Entry 4QZ7 (X-ray diffraction, 2.80 A resolution); this record covers chains O and P of the 28 polymer chains in the assembly.

# Chain O
Protein: Proteasome subunit alpha type-2
Organism: Saccharomyces cerevisiae
Notes: EC 3.4.25.1; engineered mutation(s): A50V
Reference sequence: P23639 (PSA2_YEAST); numbering as in UniProt (aligned over 1-250)
Chain sequence (250 residues; numbered 1 to 250; the number before each row is that of its first residue):
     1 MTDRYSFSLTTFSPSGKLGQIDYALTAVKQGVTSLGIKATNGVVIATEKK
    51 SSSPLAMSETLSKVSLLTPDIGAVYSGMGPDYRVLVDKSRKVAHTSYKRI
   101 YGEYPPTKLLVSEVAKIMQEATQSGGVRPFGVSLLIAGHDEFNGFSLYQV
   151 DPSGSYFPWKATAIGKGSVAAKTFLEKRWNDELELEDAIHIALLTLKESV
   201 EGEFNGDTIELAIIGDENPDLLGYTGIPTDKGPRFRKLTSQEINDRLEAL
UniProt features mapped onto this chain:
  - cross-link: Lys108 (Glycyl lysine isopeptide (Lys-Gly) (interchain with G-Cter in ubiquitin))

# Chain P
Protein: Proteasome subunit alpha type-3
Organism: Saccharomyces cerevisiae
Notes: EC 3.4.25.1
Reference sequence: P23638 (PSA3_YEAST); residues 0-257 here correspond to UniProt positions 1-258 (UniProt number = residue number + 1)
Chain sequence (258 residues; each row starts with the number of its first residue; numbering starts at 0):
     0 MGSRRYDSRTTIFSPEGRLYQVEYALESISHAGTAIGIMASDGIVLAAER
    50 KVTSTLLEQDTSTEKLYKLNDKIAVAVAGLTADAEILINTARIHAQNYLK
   100 TYNEDIPVEILVRRLSDIKQGYTQHGGLRPFGVSFIYAGYDDRYGYQLYT
   150 SNPSGNYTGWKAISVGANTSAAQTLLQMDYKDDMKVDDAIELALKTLSKT
   200 TDSSALTYDRLEFATIRKGANDGEVYQKIFKPQEIKDILVKTGITKKDED
   250 EEADEDMK
Unresolved in the structure: 0, 245-257
UniProt features mapped onto this chain:
  - cross-link (Glycyl lysine isopeptide (Lys-Gly)): Lys99 (interchain with G-Cter in ubiquitin), Lys198 (interchain with G-Cter in ubiquitin), Lys230 (interchain with G-Cter in ubiquitin)

# Interface between chain O and chain P
Residue-residue contacts - 59 pairs, chain O then chain P:
  Arg4(O) with Ser2(P), hydrogen bond (backbone-side chain)
  Tyr5(O) with Ser2(P); Tyr5(P)
  Ser6(O) with Gly125(P); Leu127(P)
  Phe7(O) with Ser2(P); Tyr5(P); Asp6(P); Gly126(P)
  Ser8(O) with Gly126(P), hydrogen bond (backbone-backbone); Leu127(P); Arg128(P), hydrogen bond (side chain-backbone)
  Thr10(O) with Arg128(P)
  Thr11(O) with Ser7(P); Thr9(P); Gln20(P)
  Phe12(O) with Gln20(P); Tyr23(P); Ala24(P), hydrophobic; Arg128(P); Pro129(P); Gly131(P)
  Ser13(O) with Tyr23(P)
  Pro14(O) with Tyr23(P), hydrophobic; Glu26(P)
  Ser15(O) with Glu26(P)
  Gly16(O) with Tyr23(P); Ser27(P), hydrogen bond (backbone-side chain)
  Lys38(O) with Glu57(P), salt bridge
  Ser112(O) with Glu84(P)
  Lys116(O) with Ile85(P)
  Gln119(O) with Ala81(P); Asp82(P), hydrogen bond; Ile85(P); Arg128(P)
  Thr122(O) with Arg128(P), hydrogen bond (backbone-side chain)
  Gln123(O) with Tyr121(P); Leu127(P); Arg128(P), hydrogen bond (side chain-backbone); Phe130(P)
  Gly125(O) with Leu127(P)
  Ser153(O) with Ala81(P)
  Gly154(O) with Ala81(P)
  Ser155(O) with Ala81(P)
  Tyr156(O) with Glu84(P), hydrogen bond
  Phe157(O) with Leu56(P), hydrophobic
  Pro158(O) with Leu56(P); Glu57(P), hydrogen bond (backbone-backbone); Thr60(P); Ser61(P)
  Trp159(O) with Ser53(P); Leu55(P); Leu56(P)
  Lys160(O) with Leu55(P), hydrogen bond (backbone-backbone); Glu57(P)
  Ala161(O) with Leu55(P)
  Leu175(O) with Leu55(P), hydrophobic
  Glu176(O) with Thr54(P)
  Trp179(O) with Leu55(P), hydrophobic
Other interface residues (no listed pair), chain O (35 interface residues in all): Leu9, Leu18, Ser124, Tyr148
Other interface residues (no listed pair), chain P (32 interface residues in all): His30, Leu79, Thr80

# Overview
35 residues of chain O face 32 of chain P across their interface, with 10 hydrogen bonds and 1 salt bridge.
Polar contacts include Lys38(O)-Glu57(P), Arg4(O)-Ser2(P) and Ser8(O)-Arg128(P).
Chain O is Proteasome subunit alpha type-2 and chain P is Proteasome subunit alpha type-3, both from
Saccharomyces cerevisiae; the structure, yCP beta5-A50V mutant in complex with the epoxyketone inhibitor ONX
0914, was determined by X-ray diffraction together with 4QUX, 4QUY, 4QV0, 4QV1, 4QV3, 4QV4 and 42 further
entries from the same study.
